7U7Z - chains A and T of the 3 polymer chains in the assembly; structure by X-ray diffraction, 1.67 A resolution.

== Chain A ==
Molecule: DNA polymerase eta
Source organism: Homo sapiens
Notes: EC 2.7.7.7
UniProtKB: Q9Y253 (POLH_HUMAN); residues 1-432 here = UniProt positions 1-432
Sequence (435 residues; row label = number of the first residue in the row; numbers below 1 keep their minus sign (Gly-2 is residue -2)):
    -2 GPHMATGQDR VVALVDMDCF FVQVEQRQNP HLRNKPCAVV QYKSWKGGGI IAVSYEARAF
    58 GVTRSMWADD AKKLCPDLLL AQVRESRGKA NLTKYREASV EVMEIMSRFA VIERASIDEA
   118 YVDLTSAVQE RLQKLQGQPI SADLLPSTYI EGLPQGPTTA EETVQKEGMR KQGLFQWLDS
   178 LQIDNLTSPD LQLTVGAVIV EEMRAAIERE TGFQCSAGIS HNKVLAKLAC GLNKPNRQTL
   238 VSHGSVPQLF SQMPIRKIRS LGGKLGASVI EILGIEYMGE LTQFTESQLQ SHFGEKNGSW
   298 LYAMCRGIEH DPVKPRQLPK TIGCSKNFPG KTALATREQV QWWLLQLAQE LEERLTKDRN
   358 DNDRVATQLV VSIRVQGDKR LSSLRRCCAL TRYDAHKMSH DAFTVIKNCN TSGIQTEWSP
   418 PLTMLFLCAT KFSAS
Unresolved in the structure: 155-159
Differences from the reference sequence: expression tag (-2 to 0)
UniProt features mapped onto this chain:
  - binding site (Mg(2+)): Asp13, Met14, Asp115, Glu116
  - binding site (Mn(2+)): Asp13, Met14, Asp115, Glu116
  - binding site (a 2'-deoxyribonucleoside 5'-triphosphate): Arg61
  - natural variant: Val37 (deletion: In XPV), Leu75 (deletion: In XPV), Arg93 (R93P: In XPV), Arg111 (R111H: In XPV), Thr122 (T122P: In XPV), Gly153 (G153D: In a breast cancer sample), Thr191 (T191P: In XPV), Gly263 (G263V: In XPV), Val266 (V266D: In XPV), Gly295 (G295R: In XPV), Arg361 (R361S: In XPV)
  - mutagenesis: Tyr52 (Y52A/F: Reduces DNA polymerase activity; Y52E: Reduces DNA polymerase activity. Increases fidelity of replication and reduces translesion bypass), Arg61 (R61A: Reduces enzymatic activity by two-thirds), Ser62 (S62G: Increased DNA polymerase activity and translesion bypass compared to wild-type), Ala68 (A68S/V: Severe reduction in thymine dimer translesion bypass), Asn324 to Pro326 (Reduces binding to chromatin and to monoubiquitinated PCNA. Abolishes binding to monoubiquitinated PCNA; when associated with 705-E--H-713 Del)
Bound ions: Mn2+ site 1: Asp13, Asp115, Glu116 (together with XG4) (shared with 1 residue of chain P); Mn2+ site 2: Asp13, Met14 (together with XG4)
Ligand contacts: XG4 (2'-deoxy-5'-O-[(R)-hydroxy{[(R)-hydroxy(phosphonooxy)phosphoryl]amino}phosphoryl]guanosine): Asp13, Met14, Asp15, Cys16, Phe17, Phe18, Gln38, Ile48, Ala49, Tyr52, Arg55, Arg61, Leu89, Ile114, Asp115, Lys231

== Chain T ==
Molecule: 12-nt DNA strand
Sequence (12 nucleotides; row label = number of the first residue in the row):
     1 CATTATGACG CT
Ligand contacts: XG4 (2'-deoxy-5'-O-[(R)-hydroxy{[(R)-hydroxy(phosphonooxy)phosphoryl]amino}phosphoryl]guanosine): DT3, DT4, DA5

== Chain A / chain T interface ==
Residue-residue contacts (42; chain A residue first):
  Gln38(A) - DT4(T)  hydrogen bond to the base
  Gln38(A) - DA5(T)  sugar contact
  Tyr39(A) - DT4(T)  phosphate contact
  Tyr39(A) - DA5(T)  hydrogen bond to the phosphate
  Trp42(A) - DA2(T)  stacking on the base
  Arg61(A) - DT3(T)  hydrogen bond to the base
  Arg61(A) - DT4(T)  hydrogen bond to the base
  Ser62(A) - DT3(T)  hydrogen bond to the base
  Trp64(A) - DT3(T)  sugar contact
  Lys86(A) - DT6(T)  salt bridge to the phosphate
  Ala87(A) - DA5(T)  sugar contact
  Leu89(A) - DA5(T)  phosphate contact
  Leu89(A) - DT6(T)  phosphate contact
  Arg93(A) - DT6(T)  salt bridge to the phosphate
  Arg93(A) - DG7(T)  salt bridge to the phosphate
  Glu110(A) - DC9(T)  phosphate contact
  Lys293(A) - DG10(T)  salt bridge to the phosphate
  Lys311(A) - DC9(T)  phosphate contact
  Arg313(A) - DA8(T)  salt bridge to the phosphate
  Pro316(A) - DA8(T)  phosphate contact
  Lys317(A) - DA8(T)  hydrogen bond to the phosphate
  Lys317(A) - DC9(T)  salt bridge to the phosphate
  Thr318(A) - DG7(T)  sugar contact
  Thr318(A) - DA8(T)  hydrogen bond to the phosphate
  Ile319(A) - DG7(T)  phosphate contact
  Gly320(A) - DT6(T)  sugar contact
  Gly320(A) - DG7(T)  hydrogen bond to the phosphate
  Cys321(A) - DT6(T)  phosphate contact
  Ser322(A) - DA5(T)  sugar contact
  Ser322(A) - DT6(T)  hydrogen bond to the phosphate
  Lys323(A) - DA5(T)  salt bridge to the phosphate
  Asn324(A) - DT4(T)  hydrogen bond to the phosphate
  Asn324(A) - DA5(T)  hydrogen bond to the phosphate
  Pro326(A) - DC1(T)  phosphate contact
  Pro326(A) - DA2(T)  phosphate contact
  Pro326(A) - DT4(T)  phosphate contact
  Gly327(A) - DC1(T)  hydrogen bond to the phosphate
  Gly327(A) - DA2(T)  phosphate contact
  Thr329(A) - DA2(T)  base contact
  Arg351(A) - DT6(T)  salt bridge to the phosphate
  Arg351(A) - DG7(T)  salt bridge to the phosphate
  Leu378(A) - DT6(T)  base contact
Interface residues without a listed pair, chain A (33 interface residues in all): Gly46, Ile47, Ile48, Glu347, Phe423
Interface residues without a listed pair, chain T (11 interface residues in all): DC11

== Overview ==
The interface between chain A and chain T involves 33 residues on one side and 11 on the other; the contacts
include 12 hydrogen bonds, 9 salt bridges and 1 aromatic stacking contact. Polar contacts include
Gln38(A)-DT4(T), Arg61(A)-DT3(T) and Arg61(A)-DT4(T).
Here chain A is DNA polymerase eta (Homo sapiens) and chain T is a 12-nt DNA strand. Entry 7U7Z (Human DNA
polymerase eta-DNA-dGMPNPP ternary mismatch complex in 0.12 mM Mn2+ for 600s) was determined by X-ray
diffraction, deposited together with 7U72, 7U73, 7U74, 7U75, 7U76, 7U77 and 26 further entries.
